PDB entry 2ZMM | X-ray diffraction, 2.10 A resolution | chain A

Chain A:
Name: Tyrosine-protein phosphatase non-receptor type 1
From: Homo sapiens
Notes: EC 3.1.3.48; fragment: catalytic domain, residues 1-299
UniProt: P18031 (PTN1_HUMAN); residue numbers follow UniProt; this construct covers 1-299
Sequence (299 residues; row label = number of the first residue in the row):
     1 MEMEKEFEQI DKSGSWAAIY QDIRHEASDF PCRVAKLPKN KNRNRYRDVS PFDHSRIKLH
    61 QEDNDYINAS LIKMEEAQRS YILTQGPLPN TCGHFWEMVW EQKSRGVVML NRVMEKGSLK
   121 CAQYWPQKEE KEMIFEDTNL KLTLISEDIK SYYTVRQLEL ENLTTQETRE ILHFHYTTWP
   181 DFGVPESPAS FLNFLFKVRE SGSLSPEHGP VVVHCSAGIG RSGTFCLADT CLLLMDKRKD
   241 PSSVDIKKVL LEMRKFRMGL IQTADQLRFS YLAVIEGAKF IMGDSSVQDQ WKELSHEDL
Not modelled in the structure: 1, 299
Residues lining bound ligands: 35B (4-bromo-3-(carboxymethoxy)-5-{3-[cyclohexyl(methylcarbamoyl)amino]phenyl}thiophene-2-carboxylic acid): Arg24, Tyr46, Asp48, Val49, Glu115, Lys120, Asp181, Phe182, Gly183, Cys215, Ser216, Ala217, Ile219, Gly220, Arg221, Met258, Gly259, Gln262, Gln266
Swiss-Prot annotation at these positions:
  - active site: Cys215 (Phosphocysteine intermediate)
  - binding site (substrate): Asp181, Cys215 to Arg221, Gln262
  - modified residue: Met1 (N-acetylmethionine), Tyr20 (Phosphotyrosine), Ser50 (Phosphoserine), Tyr66 (Phosphotyrosine), Cys215 (Cysteine persulfide), Ser242 (Phosphoserine), Ser243 (Phosphoserine)
  - cross-link: Cys215 to Ser216 (N,N-(cysteine-1,S-diyl)serine (Cys-Ser))
  - mutagenesis: Ser50 (S50A/D: No phosphorylation), Asp181 (D181A: Substrate-trapping mutant), Cys215 (C215S: Catalytically inactive mutant; abolishes sulfhydration)

Summary:
Bound to chain A: compound 35B. From UniProt: active-site residue Cys215, 9 substrate-binding residues and 3
mutagenesis sites.
Chain A is Tyrosine-protein phosphatase non-receptor type 1 (Homo sapiens); the structure, Crystal structure
of PTP1B-inhibitor complex, was determined by X-ray diffraction (same publication as 2ZN7).
